8TMN - chains C and D of the 7 polymer chains in the assembly; structure by electron microscopy, 3.30 A resolution.

# Chain C (and D)
Molecule: Cobalt/magnesium transport protein CorA
From: Thermotoga maritima
Notes: chain D of this document is another copy of the same molecule, construct and numbering; everything in this record applies to it too
UniProt: Q9WZ31 (CORA_THEMA); residues 1-351 here = UniProt positions 1-351
Sequence (373 residues; each row starts with the number of its first residue; numbers below 1 keep their minus sign (Met-21 is residue -21)):
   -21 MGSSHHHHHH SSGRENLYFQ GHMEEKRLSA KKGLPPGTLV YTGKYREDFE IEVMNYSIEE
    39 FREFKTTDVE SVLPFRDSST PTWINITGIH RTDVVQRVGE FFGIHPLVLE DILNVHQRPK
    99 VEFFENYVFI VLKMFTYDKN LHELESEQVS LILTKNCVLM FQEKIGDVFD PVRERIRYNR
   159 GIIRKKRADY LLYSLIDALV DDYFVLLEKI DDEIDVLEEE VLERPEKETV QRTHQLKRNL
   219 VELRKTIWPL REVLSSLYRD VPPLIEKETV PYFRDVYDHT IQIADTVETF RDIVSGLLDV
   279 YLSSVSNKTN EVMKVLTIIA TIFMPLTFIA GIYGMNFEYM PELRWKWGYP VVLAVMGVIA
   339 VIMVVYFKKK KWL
Not modelled in the structure: -21 to 18 (chain D: -21 to 4)
Construct notes: initiating methionine (-21); expression tag (-20 to 0)
UniProt features mapped onto this chain:
  - motif: Gly312 to Asn314 (Probable selectivity filter)
  - site: Asn288 (Essential for ion permeation), Leu294 (Important for closing the ion permeation pathway in the closed state), Thr295 (Threonine that confers selectivity for Co(2+) transport)
  - mutagenesis: Asp89 (D89F/K: Decreases ion transport), Asp253 (D253K: Increases protein stability. Decreases ion transport), Leu280 (L280A: Decreases ion transport), Asn288 (N288L: Abolishes Co(2+) uptake), Met291 (M291A: No effect on ion transport), Leu294 (L294A/V: Increases ion transport by suppression of an obstruction in the transmembrane ion permeation pathway), Thr295 (T295L: Strongly reduces Co(2+) uptake. Abolishes Co(2+) uptake; when associated with L-299; T295M: Strongly reduces Co(2+) uptake ...), Thr299 (T299L: Reduces Co(2+) uptake. Abolishes Co(2+) uptake; when associated with L-295; T299M: No effect on Co(2+) uptake; T299S: Abolishes Co(2+) uptake), Pro303 (P303A/G/I: Increases ion transport by suppression of a kink in the transmembrane ion permeation pathway), Thr305 (T305L: Abolishes Co(2+) uptake), Ile310 (I310A: Increases ion transport), Tyr311 (Y311A: Abolishes pentamerization. Abolishes ion transport; Y311F: No effect on pentamerization. No effect on ion transport), 7 further mutagenesis entries in UniProt

# Interface between chain C and chain D
Residue-residue contacts (76):
  Pro149(C) - Gly11(D)
  Glu152(C) - Gly11(D)
  Arg153(C) - Leu12(D)
  Arg153(C) - Pro13(D)
  Arg153(C) - Pro14(D)
  Tyr171(C) - Pro14(D)
  Asp179(C) - Lys10(D)
  Phe182(C) - Ala8(D)  hydrophobic
  Phe182(C) - His94(D)
  Glu186(C) - Arg5(D)  salt bridge
  Glu186(C) - Leu6(D)
  Glu186(C) - Ser7(D)
  Leu200(C) - Gln209(D)
  Pro249(C) - Leu85(D)
  Arg252(C) - Glu100(D)  salt bridge
  Arg252(C) - Phe101(D)
  Asp253(C) - Leu85(D)
  Asp253(C) - Glu88(D)
  Asp253(C) - Asp89(D)
  Ile259(C) - Arg96(D)
  Gln260(C) - His94(D)  hydrogen bond (side chain-backbone)
  Gln260(C) - Gln95(D)
  Gln260(C) - Arg96(D)
  Asp263(C) - Lys223(D)  salt bridge
  Thr264(C) - Lys223(D)
  Glu266(C) - Arg222(D)  salt bridge
  Thr267(C) - Lys223(D)
  Asp270(C) - Arg222(D)  salt bridge
  Ile271(C) - Arg216(D)
  Asp277(C) - Leu276(D)
  Val278(C) - Val208(D)  hydrophobic
  Leu280(C) - Leu280(D)  hydrophobic
  Ser281(C) - Val208(D)
  Ser281(C) - Tyr279(D)
  Ser281(C) - Leu280(D)
  Ser284(C) - Leu280(D)
  Ser284(C) - Val283(D)
  Asn285(C) - Lys205(D)
  Asn285(C) - Tyr279(D)
  Asn288(C) - Lys286(D)
  Asn288(C) - Thr287(D)
  Met291(C) - Val290(D)  hydrophobic
  Met291(C) - Met291(D)  hydrophobic
  Lys292(C) - Lys286(D)
  Leu294(C) - Leu294(D)  hydrophobic
  Thr295(C) - Val290(D)
  Thr295(C) - Val293(D)
  Thr295(C) - Leu294(D)
  Ala298(C) - Leu294(D)  hydrophobic
  Thr299(C) - Ile297(D)
  Met302(C) - Ile297(D)  hydrophobic
  Met302(C) - Ala298(D)  hydrophobic
  Met302(C) - Met302(D)  hydrophobic
  Pro303(C) - Phe301(D)  hydrophobic
  Phe306(C) - Phe301(D)  hydrophobic
  Phe306(C) - Leu304(D)  hydrophobic
  Phe306(C) - Thr305(D)
  Gly309(C) - Ala308(D)
  Ile310(C) - Ala308(D)  hydrophobic
  Met313(C) - Ala308(D)
  Met313(C) - Tyr311(D)  hydrophobic
  Asn314(C) - Tyr311(D)
  Asn314(C) - Gly312(D)  hydrogen bond (side chain-backbone)
  Asn314(C) - Met313(D)  hydrogen bond (side chain-backbone)
  Asn314(C) - Asn314(D)  hydrogen bond
  Phe315(C) - Met318(D)  hydrophobic
  Phe315(C) - Glu320(D)
  Tyr317(C) - Glu320(D)
  Tyr317(C) - Leu321(D)
  Tyr317(C) - Arg322(D)
  Tyr317(C) - Trp323(D)  hydrogen bond (side chain-backbone)
  Tyr317(C) - Trp325(D)
  Tyr317(C) - Gly326(D)
  Trp350(C) - Lys286(D)
  Trp350(C) - Val290(D)  hydrophobic
  Trp350(C) - Val293(D)  hydrophobic
Also at the interface, not in a pair above, chain C (52 interface residues in all): Arg158, Gly159, Asp175, Val183, Asp193, Glu196, Tyr250, Asp256, Glu316, Met318
Also at the interface, not in a pair above, chain D (59 interface residues in all): His83, Val99, His212, Val219, Arg269, Tyr327, Val330, Met334

# Summary
Chain C and chain D form an interface of 52 and 59 residues respectively; the contacts include 5 hydrogen
bonds and 5 salt bridges. Polar contacts include Glu186(C)-Arg5(D), Arg252(C)-Glu100(D) and
Asp263(C)-Lys223(D). Curated annotation (UniProt) lists 19 mutagenesis sites on chain C.
Chain C and chain D are both Cobalt/magnesium transport protein CorA (Thermotoga maritima); the structure,
Cryo-EM structure of magnesium depleted CorA in complex with conformation-specific synthetic antibody C18,
State MGD-1D, was determined by electron microscopy.
